8QT5 - chains A and B; structure by X-ray diffraction, 2.69 A resolution.

# Chain A
Name: 14-3-3-like protein G-BOX factor 14 lambda, Protein BRASSINAZOLE-RESISTANT 1
From: Arabidopsis thaliana
UniProt: chimeric construct of P48349, Q8S307: residues 1-1168 from P48349 (14336_ARATH) positions 1-248 (offset varies); residues 1169-1175 from Q8S307 positions 169-175 (UniProt number = residue number - 1000)
Chain sequence (255 residues; each row starts with the number of its first residue; note: 920 numbers in that range are skipped by the numbering (no residue carries them; nothing is unmodelled there)):
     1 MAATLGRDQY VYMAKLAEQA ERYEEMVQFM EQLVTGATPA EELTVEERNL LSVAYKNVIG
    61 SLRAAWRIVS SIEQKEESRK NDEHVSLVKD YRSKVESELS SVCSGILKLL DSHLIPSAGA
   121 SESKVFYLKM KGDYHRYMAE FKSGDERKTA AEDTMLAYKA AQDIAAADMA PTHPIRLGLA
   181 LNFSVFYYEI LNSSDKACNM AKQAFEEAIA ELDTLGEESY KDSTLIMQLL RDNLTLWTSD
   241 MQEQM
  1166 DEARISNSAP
Disordered / not traced: 1-3, 1166-1169
Differences from the reference sequence: engineered mutation Ala1174 (Cys174 in Q8S307)
Modified / non-standard residues: Ser1173 (phosphoserine; SEP)
Reported in the primary citation:
  - contacts within the chain: Arg136-Ser1173 (hydrogen bond), Tyr137-Ser1173 (hydrogen bond)
  - mutagenesis - R136L/Y137F: abolished binding to any of the peptides tested
  - mutagenesis - N233A: unchanged binding to pBKI1
  - mutagenesis - N233A (5-fold): decreased binding to pBZR1
  - mutagenesis - N233A (2-fold): decreased binding to pBRI1
  - mutagenesis - R136L/Y137F: abolished binding to BZR1
  - mutagenesis - R136L/Y137F: unchanged stability

# Chain B
Name: 14-3-3-like protein G-BOX factor 14 lambda, Protein BRASSINAZOLE-RESISTANT 1
From: Arabidopsis thaliana
UniProt: chimeric construct of P48349, Q8S307: residues 1-1168 from P48349 (14336_ARATH) positions 1-248 (offset varies); residues 1169-1175 from Q8S307 positions 169-175 (UniProt number = residue number - 1000)
Chain sequence (255 residues; numbered 1 to 1175; 920 numbers in that range are skipped by the numbering (no residue carries them; nothing is unmodelled there); the number before each row is that of its first residue):
     1 MAATLGRDQY VYMAKLAEQA ERYEEMVQFM EQLVTGATPA EELTVEERNL LSVAYKNVIG
    61 SLRAAWRIVS SIEQKEESRK NDEHVSLVKD YRSKVESELS SVCSGILKLL DSHLIPSAGA
   121 SESKVFYLKM KGDYHRYMAE FKSGDERKTA AEDTMLAYKA AQDIAAADMA PTHPIRLGLA
   181 LNFSVFYYEI LNSSDKACNM AKQAFEEAIA ELDTLGEESY KDSTLIMQLL RDNLTLWTSD
   241 MQE
  1164 QMDEARISNS AP
Disordered / not traced: 1-3, 1164-1168
Differences from the reference sequence: engineered mutation Ala1174 (Cys174 in Q8S307)
Modified / non-standard residues: Ser1173 (phosphoserine; SEP)
Reported in the primary citation:
  - mutagenesis - R136L/Y137F: abolished binding to any of the peptides tested
  - mutagenesis - N233A: unchanged binding to pBKI1
  - mutagenesis - N233A (5-fold): decreased binding to pBZR1
  - mutagenesis - N233A (2-fold): decreased binding to pBRI1
  - mutagenesis - R136L/Y137F: abolished binding to BZR1
  - mutagenesis - R136L/Y137F: unchanged stability

# Chain A / chain B interface
Pairs across the interface (38; chain A residue first):
  Leu5(A) - Leu87(B)  hydrophobic
  Gln9(A) - Glu83(B)
  Tyr12(A) - Glu76(B)  hydrogen bond
  Tyr12(A) - His84(B)
  Tyr12(A) - Val88(B)
  Met13(A) - Tyr91(B)  hydrophobic
  Leu16(A) - Ile72(B)  hydrophobic
  Leu16(A) - Tyr91(B)  hydrophobic
  Ala17(A) - Tyr91(B)
  Gln19(A) - Ile68(B)
  Ala20(A) - Ala65(B)
  Ala20(A) - Val69(B)  hydrophobic
  Arg22(A) - Leu62(B)
  Arg22(A) - Tyr91(B)  hydrogen bond
  Arg22(A) - Val95(B)
  Arg22(A) - Glu98(B)  salt bridge
  Glu25(A) - Tyr91(B)  hydrogen bond
  Glu25(A) - Lys94(B)  salt bridge
  Glu25(A) - Glu98(B)
  Phe29(A) - Tyr91(B)  hydrophobic
  Leu62(A) - Arg22(B)
  Ile68(A) - Gln19(B)
  Ile72(A) - Leu16(B)  hydrophobic
  Glu76(A) - Tyr12(B)  hydrogen bond
  Glu83(A) - Gln9(B)  hydrogen bond
  His84(A) - Tyr12(B)
  Leu87(A) - Leu5(B)  hydrophobic
  Leu87(A) - Met13(B)  hydrophobic
  Val88(A) - Tyr12(B)
  Tyr91(A) - Met13(B)  hydrophobic
  Tyr91(A) - Leu16(B)  hydrophobic
  Tyr91(A) - Ala17(B)
  Tyr91(A) - Arg22(B)  hydrogen bond
  Tyr91(A) - Glu25(B)  hydrogen bond
  Tyr91(A) - Phe29(B)  hydrophobic
  Lys94(A) - Glu25(B)  salt bridge
  Val95(A) - Arg22(B)
  Glu98(A) - Arg22(B)  salt bridge
Other interface residues (no listed pair), chain A (26 interface residues in all): Gln28, Ala65, Val69
Other interface residues (no listed pair), chain B (25 interface residues in all): Ala20

# In short
The interface between chain A and chain B involves 26 residues on one side and 25 on the other; the contacts
include 7 hydrogen bonds and 4 salt bridges. Polar contacts include Arg22(A)-Glu98(B), Glu25(A)-Lys94(B) and
Tyr12(A)-Glu76(B). The paper reports that R136L/Y137F of chain A abolish binding to any of the peptides
tested; contacts within the chain involving Arg136(A), Ser1173(A) and Tyr137(A); 4 substitutions were tested
in all.
Chain A and chain B are both 14-3-3-like protein G-BOX factor 14 lambda, Protein BRASSINAZOLE-RESISTANT 1
(Arabidopsis thaliana); the structure, Crystal structure of Arabidopsis thaliana 14-3-3 isoform lambda in
complex with a phosphopeptide from the transcription ..., was determined by X-ray diffraction together with
8QTF, 8QTC and 8QTT from the same study.
